Entry 2VZ6 (X-ray diffraction, 2.30 A resolution); this record covers chain A.

[Chain A]
Protein: Calcium calmodulin dependent protein kinase type II alpha chain
Organism: Homo sapiens
Notes: EC 2.7.11.17; fragment: kinase domain, residues 13-302
UniProt: Q9UQM7 (KCC2A_HUMAN); residue numbers follow UniProt; this construct covers 13-302
Amino-acid sequence (313 residues; numbered -22 to 302; 12 numbers in that range are skipped by the numbering (no residue carries them; nothing is unmodelled there); the number before each row is that of its first residue; numbers below 1 keep their minus sign (Met-22 is residue -22)):
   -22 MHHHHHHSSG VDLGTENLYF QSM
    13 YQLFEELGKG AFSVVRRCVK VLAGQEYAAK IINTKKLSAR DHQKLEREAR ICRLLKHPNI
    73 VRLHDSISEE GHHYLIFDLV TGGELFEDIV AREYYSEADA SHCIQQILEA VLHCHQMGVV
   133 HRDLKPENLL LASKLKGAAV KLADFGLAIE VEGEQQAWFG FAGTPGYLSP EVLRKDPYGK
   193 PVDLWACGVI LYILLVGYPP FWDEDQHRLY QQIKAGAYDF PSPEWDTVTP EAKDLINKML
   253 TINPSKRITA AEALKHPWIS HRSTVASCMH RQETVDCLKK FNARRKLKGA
Unresolved in the structure: -22 to -6, 22-23, 300-302
Swiss-Prot annotation at these positions:
  - region: Leu290 to Lys300 (Calmodulin-binding)
  - active site: Asp135 (Proton acceptor)
  - binding site (ATP): Leu19 to Val27, Lys42
  - modified residue: Tyr13 (Phosphotyrosine), Ser257 (Phosphoserine), Thr286 (Phosphothreonine)
Ligand contacts:
  - FEF ((2Z,3E)-2,3'-biindole-2',3(1h,1'h)-dione 3-{O-[(3R)-3,4-dihydroxybutyl]oxime}): Leu19, Gly20, Lys21, Val27, Ala40, Val73, Phe89, Asp90, Leu91, Val92, Gly95, Glu139, Asn140, Leu142, Ala155, Asp156
  - s-1,2-propanediol (PGO), molecule 1: Ala110, Arg274, Ser275, Cys280
  - s-1,2-propanediol (PGO), molecule 2: Gln117, Ile271, Ser272, His273, Arg274, Ser275
From the paper describing this entry:
  - post-translational modification sites: Thr286 (citing earlier work)

[Summary]
Chain A binds compound FEF and s-1,2-propanediol. Curated annotation (UniProt) lists active-site residue
Asp135 and 10 ATP-binding residues. From the paper: a modification site at Thr286.
Chain A is Calcium calmodulin dependent protein kinase type II alpha chain (Homo sapiens); the structure,
Structure of human calcium calmodulin dependent protein kinase type II alpha (CAMK2A) in complex with
Indirubin ..., was determined by X-ray diffraction together with 2WEL, 2W2C, 2VN9, 2V7O and 2UX0 from the same
study.
